3AP3 - chains A and B; structure by X-ray diffraction, 3.50 A resolution.

Chain A (and B):
Protein: Protein-tyrosine sulfotransferase 2
Organism: Homo sapiens
Notes: EC 2.8.2.20; chain B of this document is another copy of the same molecule, construct and numbering; everything in this record applies to it too
UniProtKB: O60704 (TPST2_HUMAN); numbering as in UniProt (aligned over 43-377)
Chain sequence (355 residues; row label = number of the first residue in the row):
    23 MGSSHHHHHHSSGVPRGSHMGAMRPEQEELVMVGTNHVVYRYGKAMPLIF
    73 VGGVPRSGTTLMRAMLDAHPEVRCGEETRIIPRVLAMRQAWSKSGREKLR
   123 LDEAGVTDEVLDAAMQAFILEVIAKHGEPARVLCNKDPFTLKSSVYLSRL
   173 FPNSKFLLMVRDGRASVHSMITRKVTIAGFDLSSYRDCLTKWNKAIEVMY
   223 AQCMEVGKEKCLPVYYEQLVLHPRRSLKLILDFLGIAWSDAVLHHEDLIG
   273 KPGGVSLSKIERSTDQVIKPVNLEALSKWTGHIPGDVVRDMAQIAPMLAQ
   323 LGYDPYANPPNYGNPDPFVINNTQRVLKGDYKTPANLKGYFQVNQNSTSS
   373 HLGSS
Disordered / not traced: 23-60, 115-124, 353-377 (chain B: 23-60, 196-198, 285-288, 353-377)
Sequence notes: expression tag (23-42); conflict Val61 (Glu in O60704)
Disulfide bonds: Cys96-Cys156, Cys225-Cys233
Small-molecule neighbours: adenosine-3'-5'-diphosphate (A3P): Val76, Pro77, Arg78, Ser79, Gly80, Thr81, Thr82, Leu83, Arg183, Ala187, Ser191, Arg195, Tyr238, Val242, His267, Ser285, Gln288, Val289, Lys291, Pro292, Val293, Asn294, Ala297, Lys300
UniProt features mapped onto this chain:
  - region: Arg101 to Arg105 (Interaction with peptide substrate)
  - active site: Glu99 (Proton donor/acceptor)
  - binding site (3'-phosphoadenylyl sulfate): Arg78 to Thr82, Arg183, Ser191, Arg195, Tyr238, Ser285 to Asn294, Lys300
  - site (Transition state stabilizer): Lys158, Ser285
  - glycosylation (N-linked (GlcNAc...) asparagine): Asn343, Asn368
  - mutagenesis: Arg78 (R78A: Strongly reduced enzymatic activity), Glu99 (E99A: Loss of sulfotransferase activity), Arg101 (R101A: Prevents dimerization and strongly decreases enzyme activity), Trp113 (W113A: Prevents dimerization and decreases enzyme activity), Lys158 (K158A: Nearly complete loss of enzymatic activity), Thr198 (T198A: Slightly decreased sulfotransferase activity), Ser285 (S285A: Abolishes sulfotransferase activity)
From the paper describing this entry:
  - mutagenesis - R78A, R101A, R105A, K158A, T198A: decreased catalytic activity
  - mutagenesis - S285A: abolished catalytic activity
  - mutagenesis - R122A: unchanged catalytic activity

How chain A and chain B interact:
Contacting residue pairs - 42 pairs, chain A then chain B:
  Glu98(A) with Glu125(B); Ala126(B)
  Glu99(A) with Ala126(B)
  Thr100(A) with Leu123(B)
  Arg101(A) with Glu119(B), salt bridge; Arg122(B)
  Ile102(A) with Trp113(B), hydrophobic
  Arg105(A) with Trp113(B); Glu119(B), salt bridge
  Val106(A) with Trp113(B), hydrophobic
  Met109(A) with Met109(B), hydrophobic
  Trp113(A) with Ile102(B), hydrophobic; Arg105(B)
  Glu125(A) with Ser280(B), hydrogen bond; Lys281(B), hydrogen bond (side chain-backbone); Ile282(B)
  Ala126(A) with Glu98(B); Glu99(B); Thr100(B); His148(B), hydrogen bond (backbone-side chain)
  Gly127(A) with His148(B)
  Val128(A) with Thr100(B)
  Val132(A) with Val144(B), hydrophobic; Lys147(B)
  Ala135(A) with Glu143(B)
  Ala136(A) with Phe140(B); Glu143(B); Val144(B), hydrophobic
  Ala139(A) with Ala139(B), hydrophobic
  Phe140(A) with Ala136(B), hydrophobic; Phe140(B), hydrophobic
  Glu143(A) with Val132(B); Ala135(B); Ala136(B); Ala139(B)
  Val144(A) with Val132(B), hydrophobic
  Lys147(A) with Val132(B)
  His148(A) with Ala126(B), hydrogen bond (side chain-backbone); Gly127(B); Val128(B)
  Lys281(A) with Glu125(B)
  Ile282(A) with Arg122(B)
Also at the interface, not in a pair above, chain A (27 interface residues in all): Leu133, Met137, Ser280
Also at the interface, not in a pair above, chain B (29 interface residues in all): Val106, Leu121, Met137

In short:
27 residues of chain A face 29 of chain B across their interface, with 4 hydrogen bonds and 2 salt bridges.
Polar contacts include Arg101(A)-Glu119(B), Arg105(A)-Glu119(B) and Glu125(A)-Ser280(B). From the paper: R78A,
R101A and R105A of chain A, among others, reduce catalytic activity; S285A of chain A abolishes catalytic
activity; 7 substitutions were tested in all.
Chain A and chain B are both Protein-tyrosine sulfotransferase 2 (Homo sapiens); the structure, Crystal
structure of human tyrosylprotein sulfotransferase-2 complexed with PAP, was determined by X-ray diffraction
together with 3AP1 from the same study.
